3ZZL - chains A and B of the 3 polymer chains in the assembly; structure by X-ray diffraction, 1.67 A resolution.

== Chain A (and B) ==
Molecule: Transcription attenuation protein mtrb
From: Bacillus halodurans
Notes: chain B of this document is another copy of the same molecule, construct and numbering; everything in this record applies to it too
UniProt: Q9KCC6 (MTRB_BACHD); numbering as in UniProt (aligned over 7-76)
Sequence (70 residues; each row starts with the number of its first residue):
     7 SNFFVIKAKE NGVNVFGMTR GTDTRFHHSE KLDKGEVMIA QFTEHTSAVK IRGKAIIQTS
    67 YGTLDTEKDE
Small-molecule neighbours:
  - tryptophan (TRP), molecule 1: Ser-7, Asn-8, Arg-26, Phe-48, Thr-49, Glu-50
  - tryptophan (TRP), molecule 2: Phe-10, Val-21, Phe-22, Gly-23, His-33, His-34, Met-44, Ala-46, Gln-47, Thr-49, His-51, Thr-52, Val-55
  - tryptophan (TRP), molecule 3: Thr-25, Arg-26, Gly-27, Asp-29, Thr-30, Ser-53, Ala-54
From the paper describing this entry:
  - contacts within the chain: Lys-15/Glu-73 (salt bridge)
  - self-association interface (contacts with another copy of this molecule); pairs are residue here / residue on that copy: Lys-13/Glu-76 (salt bridge), Lys-13/Asp-71 (hydrogen bond), Lys-13/Lys-74 (hydrogen bond), Lys-40/Asp-75 (salt bridge)
  - conformationally variable residues (loop rearrangement): Thr-72 to Glu-76

== Chain A / chain B interface ==
Contacting residue pairs (52; chain A residue first):
  Asn-8(A) with Ser-7(B), hydrogen bond (side chain-backbone); Phe-9(B); Gln-47(B), hydrogen bond
  Phe-10(A) with Ile-45(B), hydrophobic
  Met-24(A) with Glu-36(B); Met-44(B), hydrophobic
  Arg-26(A) with Gln-47(B), hydrogen bond; Thr-49(B)
  Gly-27(A) with His-51(B)
  Thr-28(A) with His-51(B), hydrogen bond
  Thr-30(A) with His-34(B)
  Phe-32(A) with Glu-36(B)
  Phe-48(A) with Ile-45(B), hydrophobic; Gln-47(B)
  Ser-53(A) with Ala-46(B); Gln-47(B), hydrogen bond (backbone-backbone); Thr-49(B)
  Ala-54(A) with Ile-45(B); Ala-46(B), hydrophobic
  Val-55(A) with Val-43(B); Met-44(B); Ile-45(B), hydrogen bond (backbone-backbone)
  Lys-56(A) with Glu-36(B), salt bridge; Lys-37(B), hydrogen bond (side chain-backbone); Leu-38(B); Glu-42(B); Val-43(B)
  Ile-57(A) with Glu-42(B); Val-43(B), hydrogen bond (backbone-backbone); Ile-45(B), hydrophobic
  Arg-58(A) with Glu-42(B), salt bridge
  Ile-63(A) with Val-43(B), hydrophobic; Ile-45(B), hydrophobic
  Thr-65(A) with Phe-9(B); Ile-45(B)
  Ser-66(A) with Phe-9(B)
  Tyr-67(A) with Asn-8(B); Phe-9(B), hydrogen bond (side chain-backbone); Gln-64(B); Thr-65(B); Ser-66(B)
  Leu-70(A) with Val-11(B), hydrophobic; Gln-64(B)
  Asp-71(A) with Lys-13(B), hydrogen bond (backbone-side chain)
  Thr-72(A) with Lys-13(B); Gly-41(B)
  Lys-74(A) with Lys-13(B), hydrogen bond (backbone-side chain)
  Asp-75(A) with Lys-40(B), salt bridge
  Glu-76(A) with Lys-13(B), salt bridge; Lys-15(B), hydrogen bond (backbone-side chain); Ile-62(B); Asp-71(B)
Also at the interface, not in a pair above, chain A (26 interface residues in all): Thr-52
Also at the interface, not in a pair above, chain B (27 interface residues in all): Phe-10, His-33

== Summary ==
26 residues of chain A face 27 of chain B across their interface; the contacts include 12 hydrogen bonds and 4
salt bridges. Polar contacts include Lys-56(A)/Glu-36(B), Arg-58(A)/Glu-42(B) and Asp-75(A)/Lys-40(B). Ligands
of chain A: 3 copies of tryptophan. From the paper: conformational variability at Thr-72(A); a
self-association interface involving Lys-13(A), Lys-40(A) and Asp-71(A) among others.
Both chains are Transcription attenuation protein mtrb (Bacillus halodurans). Entry 3ZZL (Bacillus halodurans
trp RNA-binding attenuation protein (TRAP): a 12- subunit assembly) was determined by X-ray diffraction,
deposited together with 3ZZQ and 3ZZS.
